7OZV - chains A and B of the 5 polymer chains in the assembly; structure by electron microscopy, 3.20 A resolution.

Chain A:
Protein: Replicase polyprotein 1ab
Source organism: Severe acute respiratory syndrome coronavirus 2
UniProt: P0DTD1 (R1AB_SARS2); residues 1-932 here correspond to UniProt positions 4393-5324 (UniProt number = residue number + 4392)
Sequence (932 residues; each row starts with the number of its first residue):
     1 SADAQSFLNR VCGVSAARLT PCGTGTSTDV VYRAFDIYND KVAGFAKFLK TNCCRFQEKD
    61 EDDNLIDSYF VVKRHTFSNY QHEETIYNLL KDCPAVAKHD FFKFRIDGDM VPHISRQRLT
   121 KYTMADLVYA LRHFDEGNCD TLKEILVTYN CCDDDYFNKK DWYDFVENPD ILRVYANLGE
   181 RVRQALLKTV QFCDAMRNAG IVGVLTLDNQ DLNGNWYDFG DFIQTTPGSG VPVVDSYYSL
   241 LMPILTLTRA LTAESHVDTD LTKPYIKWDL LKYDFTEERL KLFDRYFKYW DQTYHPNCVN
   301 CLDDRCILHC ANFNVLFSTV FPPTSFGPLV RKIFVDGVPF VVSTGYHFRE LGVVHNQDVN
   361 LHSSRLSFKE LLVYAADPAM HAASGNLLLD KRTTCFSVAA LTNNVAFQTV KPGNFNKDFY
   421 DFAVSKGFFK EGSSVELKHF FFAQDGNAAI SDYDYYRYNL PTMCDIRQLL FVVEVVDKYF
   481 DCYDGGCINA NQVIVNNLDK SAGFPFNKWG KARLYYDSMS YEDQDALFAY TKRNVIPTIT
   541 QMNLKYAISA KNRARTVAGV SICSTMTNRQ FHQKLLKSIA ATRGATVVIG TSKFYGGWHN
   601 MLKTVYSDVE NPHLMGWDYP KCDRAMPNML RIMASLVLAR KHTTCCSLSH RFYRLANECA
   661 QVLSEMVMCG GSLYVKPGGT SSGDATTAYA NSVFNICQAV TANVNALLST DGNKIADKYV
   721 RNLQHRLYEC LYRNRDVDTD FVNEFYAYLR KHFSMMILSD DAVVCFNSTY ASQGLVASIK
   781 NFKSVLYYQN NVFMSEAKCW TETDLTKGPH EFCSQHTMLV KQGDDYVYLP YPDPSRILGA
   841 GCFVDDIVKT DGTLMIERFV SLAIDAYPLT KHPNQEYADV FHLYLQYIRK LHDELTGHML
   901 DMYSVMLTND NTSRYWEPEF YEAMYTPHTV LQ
Not modelled in the structure: 1-30, 51-117, 362-366, 897-909, 930-932
Ion coordination: Zn2+ site 1: His295, Cys301, Cys306, Cys310; Zn2+ site 2: Cys487, His642, Cys645, Cys646
Swiss-Prot annotation at these positions:
  - region: Lys545 to Arg555 (Interaction with RMP Remdesivir), Thr582 to Pro620 (RdRp Palm N-ter)
  - active site: Ser759, Asp760, Asp761
  - binding site (Mn(2+)): Asn209, Asp218
  - binding site (Zn(2+)): His295, Cys301, Cys306, Cys310, Cys487, His642, Cys645, Cys646
  - site: Gln932 (Cleavage)

Chain B:
Protein: Non-structural protein 8
Source organism: Severe acute respiratory syndrome coronavirus 2
UniProt: P0DTD1 (R1AB_SARS2); residues 1-198 here correspond to UniProt positions 3943-4140 (UniProt number = residue number + 3942)
Sequence (217 residues; row label = number of the first residue in the row; numbers below 1 keep their minus sign (Met-18 is residue -18)):
   -18 MGSSHHHHHH ENLYFQSNAA IASEFSSLPS YAAFATAQEA YEQAVANGDS EVVLKKLKKS
    42 LNVAKSEFDR DAAMQRKLEK MADQAMTQMY KQARSEDKRA KVTSAMQTML FTMLRKLDND
   102 ALNNIINNAR DGCVPLNIIP LTTAAKLMVV IPDYNTYKNT CDGTTFTYAS ALWEIQQVVD
   162 ADSKIVQLSE ISMDNSPNLA WPLIVTALRA NSAVKLQ
Not modelled in the structure: -18 to 76, 192-198
Sequence notes: initiating methionine (-18); expression tag (-17 to 0)
Swiss-Prot annotation at these positions:
  - site: Gln198 (Cleavage)

Interface between chain A and chain B:
Contacting residue pairs (93):
  Leu270(A) - Ile119(B)
  Leu270(A) - Thr123(B)
  Leu271(A) - Ile106(B)
  Leu271(A) - Val115(B)  hydrophobic
  Leu271(A) - Pro116(B)
  Lys272(A) - Pro116(B)
  Tyr273(A) - Asp112(B)  hydrogen bond
  Tyr273(A) - Cys114(B)
  Pro323(A) - Asn118(B)
  Thr324(A) - Pro116(B)
  Thr324(A) - Asn118(B)  hydrogen bond (backbone-side chain)
  Thr324(A) - Ile119(B)
  Ser325(A) - Pro116(B)
  Phe326(A) - Asn118(B)  hydrogen bond (backbone-side chain)
  Pro328(A) - Pro116(B)
  Pro328(A) - Leu117(B)  hydrogen bond (backbone-backbone)
  Leu329(A) - Val115(B)
  Val330(A) - Gly113(B)
  Val330(A) - Cys114(B)
  Val330(A) - Val115(B)  hydrogen bond (backbone-backbone)
  Val330(A) - Ile120(B)  hydrophobic
  Arg331(A) - Asp112(B)  salt bridge
  Arg331(A) - Gly113(B)
  Arg331(A) - Cys114(B)  hydrogen bond
  Lys332(A) - Asn100(B)
  Lys332(A) - Asn104(B)  hydrogen bond
  Val338(A) - Phe92(B)  hydrophobic
  Val338(A) - Leu95(B)  hydrophobic
  Pro339(A) - Leu95(B)
  Pro339(A) - Asn100(B)
  Phe340(A) - Leu91(B)  hydrophobic
  Phe340(A) - Leu95(B)  hydrophobic
  Val341(A) - Leu98(B)  hydrophobic
  Thr344(A) - Cys114(B)  hydrogen bond
  Phe368(A) - Arg80(B)
  Phe368(A) - Val83(B)  hydrophobic
  Phe368(A) - Thr84(B)
  Leu371(A) - Thr84(B)
  Leu371(A) - Met87(B)
  Leu371(A) - Gln88(B)
  Leu372(A) - Met87(B)  hydrophobic
  Tyr374(A) - Leu91(B)  hydrophobic
  Ala375(A) - Met87(B)  hydrophobic
  Pro378(A) - Leu117(B)
  Ala379(A) - Leu117(B)
  Met380(A) - Leu91(B)  hydrophobic
  Met380(A) - Met94(B)  hydrophobic
  Ala382(A) - Leu117(B)  hydrophobic
  Ala382(A) - Pro121(B)
  Ala383(A) - Leu98(B)  hydrophobic
  Ala383(A) - Ile120(B)  hydrophobic
  Ser384(A) - Met94(B)
  Ser384(A) - Lys97(B)
  Gly385(A) - Ala125(B)
  Asn386(A) - Lys127(B)
  Asn386(A) - Met129(B)
  Leu387(A) - Pro121(B)
  Leu387(A) - Leu122(B)  hydrophobic
  Leu387(A) - Ala125(B)
  Leu387(A) - Lys127(B)  hydrogen bond (backbone-backbone)
  Leu387(A) - Leu128(B)
  Leu387(A) - Met129(B)  hydrogen bond (backbone-backbone)
  Leu387(A) - Tyr149(B)  hydrophobic
  Leu387(A) - Trp154(B)  hydrophobic
  Leu388(A) - Met129(B)
  Leu389(A) - Met129(B)  hydrogen bond (backbone-backbone)
  Leu389(A) - Val130(B)
  Leu389(A) - Val131(B)  hydrogen bond (backbone-backbone)
  Leu389(A) - Tyr149(B)
  Asp390(A) - Val131(B)
  Lys391(A) - Val131(B)  hydrogen bond (backbone-backbone)
  Lys391(A) - Ile132(B)
  Lys391(A) - Pro133(B)
  Lys391(A) - Thr141(B)
  Arg392(A) - Val131(B)
  Phe396(A) - Asn118(B)
  Val398(A) - Pro121(B)
  Thr402(A) - Met129(B)
  Asn403(A) - Met129(B)
  Val405(A) - Val131(B)  hydrophobic
  Phe407(A) - Pro183(B)  hydrophobic
  Asn447(A) - Pro183(B)
  Trp509(A) - Lys82(B)
  Trp509(A) - Ala86(B)
  Trp509(A) - Met87(B)  hydrophobic
  Trp509(A) - Met90(B)  hydrophobic
  Leu514(A) - Lys79(B)
  Leu514(A) - Lys82(B)
  Leu514(A) - Val83(B)  hydrophobic
  Tyr515(A) - Val83(B)  hydrophobic
  Ser518(A) - Arg80(B)  hydrogen bond (backbone-side chain)
  Asp523(A) - Arg80(B)  salt bridge
  Met666(A) - Asn118(B)
Also at the interface, not in a pair above, chain A (56 interface residues in all): His381, Ala399, Ala400, Asn404, Pro505, Phe506
Also at the interface, not in a pair above, chain B (46 interface residues in all): Asn109, Thr124, Ala162, Ile185

Overview:
The interface between chain A and chain B involves 56 residues on one side and 46 on the other, with 14
hydrogen bonds and 2 salt bridges. Polar pairs include Arg331(A)-Asp112(B), Asp523(A)-Arg80(B) and
Tyr273(A)-Asp112(B).
Chain A is Replicase polyprotein 1ab and chain B is Non-structural protein 8, both from Severe acute
respiratory syndrome coronavirus 2; the structure, SARS-CoV-2 RdRp with Molnupiravir/ NHC in the template
strand base-paired with G, was determined by electron microscopy (same publication as 7OZU).
